Entry 5CB4 (X-ray diffraction, 2.19 A resolution); this record covers chains B and E of the 6 polymer chains in the assembly.

# Chain B
Protein: Tubulin beta
From: Sus barbatus
Chain sequence (445 residues; row label = number of the first residue in the row):
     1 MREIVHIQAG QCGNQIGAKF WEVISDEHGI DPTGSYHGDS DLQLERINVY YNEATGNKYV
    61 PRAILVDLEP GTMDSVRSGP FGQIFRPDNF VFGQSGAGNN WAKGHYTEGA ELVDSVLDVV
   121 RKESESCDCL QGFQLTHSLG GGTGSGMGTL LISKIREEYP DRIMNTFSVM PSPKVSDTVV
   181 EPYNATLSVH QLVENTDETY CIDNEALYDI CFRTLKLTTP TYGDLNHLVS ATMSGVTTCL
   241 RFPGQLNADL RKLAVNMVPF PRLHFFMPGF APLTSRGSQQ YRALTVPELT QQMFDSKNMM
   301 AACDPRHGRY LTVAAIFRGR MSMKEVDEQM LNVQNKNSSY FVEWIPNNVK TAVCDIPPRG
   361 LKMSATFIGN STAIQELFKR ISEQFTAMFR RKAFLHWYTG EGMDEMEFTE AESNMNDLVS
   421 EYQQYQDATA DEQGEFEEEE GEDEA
Unresolved in the structure: 1, 429-445
Metal / ion sites: Mg2+: Q11 (together with GDP)
Ligand contacts:
  - GDP (guanosine-5'-diphosphate): G10, Q11, C12, Q15, I16, D67, A97, N99, S138, G140, G141, G142, T143, G144, S145, V169, P171, V175, D177, E181, N204, L207, Y222, L225, N226
  - Tivantinib (TIV; (3R,4R)-3-(5,6-dihydro-4H-pyrrolo[3,2,1-ij]quinolin-1-yl)-4-(1H-indol-3-yl)pyrrolidine-2,5-dione): V236, C239, L246, A248, K252, L253, N256, M257, T312, V313, A314, A315, I316, N347, N348, V349, K350, T351, A352, I368

# Chain E
Protein: Stathmin-4
From: Rattus norvegicus
UniProtKB: P63043 (STMN4_RAT); residues 5-145 here correspond to UniProt positions 49-189 (UniProt number = residue number + 44)
Chain sequence (143 residues; row label = number of the first residue in the row):
     3 MADMEVIELN KCTSGQSFEV ILKPPSFDGV PEFNASLPRR RDPSLEEIQK KLEAAEERRK
    63 YQEAELLKHL AEKREHEREV IQKAIEENNN FIKMAKEKLA QKMESNKENR EAHLAAMLER
   123 LQEKDKHAEE VRKNKELKEE ASR
Unresolved in the structure: 3-5, 29-43, 142-145
Construct notes: expression tag (3-4)
Swiss-Prot annotation at these positions:
  - modified residue: S46 (Phosphoserine)

# How chain B and chain E interact
Contacting residue pairs (24):
  Y106(B) - H78(E)  hydrogen bond
  Y106(B) - E79(E)
  Y106(B) - V82(E)  hydrophobic
  Y106(B) - I83(E)
  L150(B) - E79(E)
  S153(B) - L72(E)
  S153(B) - K75(E)
  S153(B) - R76(E)  hydrogen bond
  K154(B) - R76(E)
  K154(B) - E79(E)  salt bridge
  R156(B) - L68(E)
  E157(B) - L69(E)
  E157(B) - L72(E)
  E157(B) - R76(E)  salt bridge
  Q191(B) - K75(E)  hydrogen bond
  N195(B) - K75(E)
  T399(B) - E89(E)
  E401(B) - V82(E)
  E401(B) - A86(E)
  G402(B) - V82(E)
  G402(B) - K85(E)
  G402(B) - A86(E)
  D404(B) - K85(E)  salt bridge
  E407(B) - H78(E)  salt bridge
Interface residues without a listed pair, chain B (18 interface residues in all): H105, T107, P160, G400, M403
Interface residues without a listed pair, chain E (13 interface residues in all): E65

# In short
Chain B and chain E form an interface of 18 and 13 residues respectively, with 3 hydrogen bonds and 4 salt
bridges. Polar pairs include K154(B)-E79(E), E157(B)-R76(E) and D404(B)-K85(E). Ligands of chain B: GDP and
Tivantinib.
Chain B is Tubulin beta (Sus barbatus) and chain E is Stathmin-4 (Rattus norvegicus); the structure, Crystal
structure of T2R-TTL-Tivantinib complex, was determined by X-ray diffraction together with 5C8Y, 5CA0 and 5CA1
from the same study.
